6O7Q - chains C and D of the 4 polymer chains in the assembly; structure by X-ray diffraction, 2.00 A resolution.

# Chain C
Protein: Nitrogenase molybdenum-iron protein alpha chain
Source organism: Azotobacter vinelandii
Notes: EC 1.18.6.1
UniProtKB: P07328 (NIFD_AZOVI); residue numbers follow UniProt; this construct covers 1-492
Chain sequence (492 residues; each row starts with the number of its first residue):
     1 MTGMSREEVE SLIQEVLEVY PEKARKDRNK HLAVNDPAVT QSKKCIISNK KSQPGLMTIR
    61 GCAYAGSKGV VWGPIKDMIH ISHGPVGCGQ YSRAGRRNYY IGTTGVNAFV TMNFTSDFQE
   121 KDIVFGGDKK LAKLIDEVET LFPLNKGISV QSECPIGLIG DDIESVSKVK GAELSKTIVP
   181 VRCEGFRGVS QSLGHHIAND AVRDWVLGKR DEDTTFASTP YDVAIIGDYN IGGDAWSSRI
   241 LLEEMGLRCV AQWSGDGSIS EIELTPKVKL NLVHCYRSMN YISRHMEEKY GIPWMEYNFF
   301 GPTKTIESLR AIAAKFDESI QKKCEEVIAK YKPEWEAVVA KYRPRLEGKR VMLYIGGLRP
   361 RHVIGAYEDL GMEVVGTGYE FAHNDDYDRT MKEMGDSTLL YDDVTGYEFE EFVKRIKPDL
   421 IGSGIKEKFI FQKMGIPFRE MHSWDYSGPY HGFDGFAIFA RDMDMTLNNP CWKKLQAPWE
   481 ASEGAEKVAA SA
Disordered / not traced: 1-3, 38-40, 482-492
Curated features (UniProtKB/Swiss-Prot):
  - binding site ([8Fe-7S] cluster): Cys-62, Cys-88, Cys-154
  - binding site ([7Fe-Mo-9S-C-homocitryl] cluster): Cys-275, His-442
Ion coordination: fe(8)-S(7) cluster Fe: Cys-62, Cys-88, Cys-154 (shared with Cys-70(D), Cys-95(D), Cys-153(D) of chain D); Fe ion near Cys-275 (its only coordinating residue here)
Ligand contacts:
  - fe(8)-S(7) cluster (CLF): Cys-62, Tyr-64, Pro-85, Gly-87, Cys-88, Tyr-91, Glu-153, Cys-154, Gly-185
  - 3-hydroxy-3-carboxy-adipic acid (HCA): Ala-65, Gly-95, Arg-96, Gln-191, Gly-424, Ile-425, Lys-426, Glu-440, His-442
  - ICS (iron-sulfur-molybdenum cluster with interstitial carbon): Val-70, Arg-96, His-195, Tyr-229, Ile-231, Cys-275, Ser-278, Ile-355, Gly-356, Gly-357, Leu-358, Arg-359, Pro-360, Phe-381, Met-441, His-442

# Chain D
Protein: Nitrogenase molybdenum-iron protein beta chain
Source organism: Azotobacter vinelandii
Notes: EC 1.18.6.1
UniProtKB: P07329 (NIFK_AZOVI); numbering as in UniProt (aligned over 1-523)
Chain sequence (523 residues; row label = number of the first residue in the row):
     1 MSQQVDKIKA SYPLFLDQDY KDMLAKKRDG FEEKYPQDKI DEVFQWTTTK EYQELNFQRE
    61 ALTVNPAKAC QPLGAVLCAL GFEKTMPYVH GSQGCVAYFR SYFNRHFREP VSCVSDSMTE
   121 DAAVFGGQQN MKDGLQNCKA TYKPDMIAVS TTCMAEVIGD DLNAFINNSK KEGFIPDEFP
   181 VPFAHTPAFV GSHVTGWDNM FEGIARYFTL KSMDDKVVGS NKKINIVPGF ETYLGNFRVI
   241 KRMLSEMGVG YSLLSDPEEV LDTPADGQFR MYAGGTTQEE MKDAPNALNT VLLQPWHLEK
   301 TKKFVEGTWK HEVPKLNIPM GLDWTDEFLM KVSEISGQPI PASLTKERGR LVDMMTDSHT
   361 WLHGKRFALW GDPDFVMGLV KFLLELGCEP VHILCHNGNK RWKKAVDAIL AASPYGKNAT
   421 VYIGKDLWHL RSLVFTDKPD FMIGNSYGKF IQRDTLHKGK EFEVPLIRIG FPIFDRHHLH
   481 RSTTLGYEGA MQILTTLVNS ILERLDEETR GMQATDYNHD LVR
Disordered / not traced: 1
Differences from the reference sequence: engineered mutation Ala-188 (Ser in P07329)
Curated features (UniProtKB/Swiss-Prot):
  - binding site ([8Fe-7S] cluster): Cys-70, Cys-95, Cys-153
Ion coordination: fe(8)-S(7) cluster Fe: Cys-70, Cys-95, Cys-153 (shared with Cys-62(C), Cys-88(C), Cys-154(C) of chain C); Fe ion site 1: Arg-108, Glu-109 (shared with 2 residues of chain B); Fe ion site 2: Asp-353, Asp-357 (shared with 2 residues of chain B)
Ligand contacts: fe(8)-S(7) cluster (CLF): Cys-70, Pro-72, Ser-92, Gly-94, Cys-95, Tyr-98, Phe-99, Thr-152, Cys-153, Ala-188
What the authors report for this chain:
  - mutagenesis - S188A: unchanged growth in response to diazotrophic growth conditions
  - mutagenesis - S188A: decreased catalytic activity

# Chain C / chain D interface
Residue-residue contacts (195; chain C residue first):
  Val-19(C) / Ala-140(D)
  Tyr-20(C) / Thr-141(D)
  Pro-21(C) / Asn-137(D)
  Lys-23(C) / Asp-133(D)  salt bridge
  Ala-24(C) / Asn-137(D)
  Ser-52(C) / Gln-93(D)  hydrogen bond
  Ser-52(C) / Ser-117(D)
  Pro-54(C) / Ser-115(D)
  Pro-54(C) / Asp-116(D)
  Pro-54(C) / Asn-130(D)
  Pro-54(C) / Gly-134(D)
  Pro-54(C) / Asn-137(D)  hydrogen bond (backbone-side chain)
  Gly-55(C) / Ser-115(D)  hydrogen bond (backbone-backbone)
  Gly-55(C) / Asp-116(D)
  Gly-55(C) / Gly-134(D)
  Gly-55(C) / Cys-138(D)
  Gly-55(C) / Tyr-142(D)
  Leu-56(C) / Asn-137(D)
  Leu-56(C) / Thr-141(D)
  Leu-56(C) / Tyr-142(D)  hydrogen bond (backbone-side chain)
  Met-57(C) / Met-86(D)  hydrophobic
  Met-57(C) / Arg-100(D)
  Met-57(C) / Cys-113(D)
  Met-57(C) / Val-114(D)  hydrophobic
  Met-57(C) / Tyr-142(D)
  Thr-58(C) / Gln-93(D)
  Thr-58(C) / Arg-100(D)
  Arg-60(C) / Gln-93(D)
  Arg-60(C) / Ala-97(D)
  Gly-61(C) / Gln-93(D)
  Gly-61(C) / Gly-94(D)
  Cys-62(C) / Gly-94(D)
  Tyr-64(C) / Tyr-98(D)
  Ala-65(C) / Tyr-98(D)
  Lys-76(C) / Glu-32(D)  salt bridge
  Pro-85(C) / Ala-188(D)  hydrophobic
  Val-86(C) / Pro-66(D)  hydrophobic
  Val-86(C) / Ala-69(D)
  Gly-87(C) / Cys-70(D)
  Gln-90(C) / Pro-66(D)  hydrogen bond (side chain-backbone)
  Gln-90(C) / Lys-68(D)
  Gln-90(C) / Tyr-102(D)
  Gln-90(C) / Tyr-447(D)  hydrogen bond (backbone-side chain)
  Tyr-91(C) / Ala-69(D)
  Tyr-91(C) / Cys-70(D)  hydrogen bond
  Tyr-91(C) / Leu-73(D)
  Tyr-91(C) / Tyr-98(D)  hydrophobic
  Tyr-91(C) / Phe-99(D)  hydrophobic
  Tyr-91(C) / Tyr-102(D)  hydrophobic
  Tyr-91(C) / Arg-105(D)
  Ser-92(C) / Tyr-98(D)
  Arg-93(C) / Asn-65(D)  hydrogen bond
  Arg-93(C) / Tyr-447(D)
  Arg-93(C) / Phe-450(D)
  Gly-95(C) / Arg-105(D)
  Tyr-99(C) / Ser-11(D)
  Thr-103(C) / Ile-40(D)
  Thr-104(C) / Arg-453(D)
  Val-106(C) / Ile-40(D)
  Val-106(C) / Val-43(D)  hydrophobic
  Val-106(C) / Phe-44(D)  hydrophobic
  Asn-107(C) / Lys-34(D)
  Asn-107(C) / Ile-40(D)
  Met-112(C) / Val-64(D)  hydrophobic
  Met-112(C) / Asn-65(D)
  Met-112(C) / Trp-428(D)  hydrophobic
  Asn-113(C) / Thr-63(D)
  Asn-113(C) / Val-64(D)
  Asn-113(C) / Asn-65(D)  hydrogen bond (backbone-backbone)
  Asn-113(C) / Pro-66(D)
  Phe-114(C) / Thr-63(D)
  Phe-114(C) / Val-64(D)  hydrophobic
  Thr-115(C) / Leu-62(D)
  Thr-115(C) / Thr-63(D)  hydrogen bond (backbone-backbone)
  Ser-116(C) / Ala-61(D)
  Asp-117(C) / Thr-63(D)
  Asp-117(C) / Lys-68(D)  salt bridge
  Phe-118(C) / Phe-189(D)
  Gln-119(C) / Phe-189(D)
  Glu-120(C) / Phe-189(D)  hydrogen bond (backbone-backbone)
  Glu-120(C) / Val-190(D)
  Ile-123(C) / Phe-189(D)  hydrophobic
  Lys-130(C) / Ala-61(D)
  Lys-133(C) / Glu-60(D)  salt bridge
  Lys-133(C) / Ala-61(D)
  Leu-134(C) / Ala-61(D)
  Leu-134(C) / Leu-62(D)  hydrophobic
  Glu-137(C) / Arg-59(D)
  Glu-137(C) / Glu-60(D)  hydrogen bond (side chain-backbone)
  Glu-137(C) / Ala-61(D)  hydrogen bond (side chain-backbone)
  Glu-137(C) / Leu-62(D)  hydrogen bond (side chain-backbone)
  Val-138(C) / Leu-62(D)  hydrophobic
  Thr-140(C) / Trp-46(D)
  Leu-141(C) / Tyr-52(D)  hydrogen bond (backbone-side chain)
  Leu-141(C) / Asn-56(D)
  Leu-141(C) / Arg-59(D)
  Phe-142(C) / Trp-428(D)  hydrophobic
  Pro-143(C) / Trp-46(D)
  Leu-144(C) / Tyr-35(D)
  Leu-144(C) / Val-43(D)  hydrophobic
  Lys-146(C) / Glu-32(D)  hydrogen bond (side chain-backbone)
  Lys-146(C) / Glu-33(D)  hydrogen bond (side chain-backbone)
  Cys-154(C) / Ser-92(D)
  Cys-154(C) / Cys-153(D)  hydrophobic
  Cys-154(C) / Met-154(D)  hydrophobic
  Pro-155(C) / Cys-153(D)  hydrophobic
  Leu-158(C) / Ala-123(D)  hydrophobic
  Leu-158(C) / Met-154(D)  hydrophobic
  Leu-158(C) / Val-157(D)  hydrophobic
  Ile-159(C) / Val-157(D)  hydrophobic
  Phe-186(C) / Thr-119(D)  hydrogen bond (backbone-side chain)
  Phe-186(C) / Glu-120(D)  hydrogen bond (backbone-backbone)
  Phe-186(C) / Met-154(D)  hydrophobic
  Arg-187(C) / Glu-120(D)
  Gly-188(C) / Thr-119(D)  hydrogen bond (backbone-side chain)
  Gly-188(C) / Glu-120(D)  hydrogen bond (backbone-side chain)
  Val-189(C) / Gln-93(D)  hydrogen bond (backbone-side chain)
  Arg-210(C) / Glu-33(D)  salt bridge
  Gly-232(C) / Ser-11(D)
  Gly-232(C) / Phe-15(D)
  Gly-233(C) / Phe-15(D)
  Trp-236(C) / Phe-15(D)  hydrophobic
  Trp-236(C) / Tyr-20(D)
  Trp-236(C) / Met-23(D)
  Trp-236(C) / Leu-24(D)
  Ser-237(C) / Phe-15(D)
  Ser-237(C) / Tyr-20(D)
  Arg-239(C) / Met-23(D)
  Arg-239(C) / Lys-27(D)
  Arg-239(C) / Phe-31(D)
  Ile-240(C) / Asp-19(D)
  Ile-240(C) / Tyr-20(D)
  Ile-240(C) / Met-23(D)  hydrogen bond (backbone-side chain)
  Glu-243(C) / Met-23(D)
  Arg-248(C) / Phe-31(D)
  Cys-249(C) / Phe-31(D)
  Val-250(C) / Phe-31(D)
  Gln-252(C) / Lys-27(D)
  Asp-256(C) / Lys-27(D)  salt bridge
  Asp-256(C) / Glu-32(D)
  Ser-258(C) / Phe-31(D)
  Ser-258(C) / Glu-32(D)
  Ser-260(C) / Phe-31(D)  hydrogen bond (side chain-backbone)
  Ser-260(C) / Glu-32(D)  hydrogen bond (side chain-backbone)
  Ser-260(C) / Glu-33(D)
  Glu-261(C) / Lys-27(D)  salt bridge
  Glu-261(C) / Phe-31(D)
  Glu-261(C) / Glu-32(D)
  Leu-264(C) / Phe-31(D)
  Glu-334(C) / Ser-2(D)  hydrogen bond
  Glu-334(C) / Gln-3(D)  hydrogen bond (side chain-backbone)
  Ala-337(C) / Val-5(D)
  Val-338(C) / Val-5(D)  hydrophobic
  Lys-341(C) / Val-5(D)
  Tyr-342(C) / Ile-8(D)
  Gly-406(C) / Tyr-142(D)
  Tyr-407(C) / Thr-141(D)
  Tyr-407(C) / Tyr-142(D)  hydrogen bond (backbone-side chain)
  Glu-410(C) / Phe-269(D)
  Ile-425(C) / Asn-104(D)
  Lys-426(C) / Ala-97(D)
  Lys-426(C) / Arg-100(D)
  Lys-426(C) / Ser-101(D)
  Lys-426(C) / Asn-104(D)
  Phe-429(C) / Asn-104(D)
  Phe-429(C) / Arg-108(D)
  Phe-429(C) / Glu-109(D)
  Phe-429(C) / Pro-110(D)
  Ile-430(C) / Pro-110(D)  hydrophobic
  Ile-430(C) / Phe-269(D)  hydrophobic
  Lys-433(C) / Glu-109(D)  salt bridge
  Lys-433(C) / Pro-110(D)
  Lys-433(C) / Thr-263(D)  hydrogen bond (side chain-backbone)
  Lys-433(C) / Asp-266(D)
  Lys-433(C) / Gly-267(D)  hydrogen bond (backbone-backbone)
  Lys-433(C) / Gln-268(D)  hydrogen bond (backbone-backbone)
  Met-434(C) / Gly-267(D)
  Met-434(C) / Phe-269(D)
  Gly-448(C) / Ala-10(D)
  Gly-448(C) / Ser-11(D)  hydrogen bond (backbone-backbone)
  Pro-449(C) / Ser-11(D)
  Pro-449(C) / Phe-15(D)  hydrophobic
  Asp-454(C) / Ser-2(D)  hydrogen bond (side chain-backbone)
  Asp-454(C) / Gln-3(D)  hydrogen bond (backbone-side chain)
  Asp-454(C) / Leu-14(D)
  Asp-454(C) / Tyr-20(D)  hydrogen bond
  Ala-457(C) / Ile-8(D)
  Ile-458(C) / Gln-3(D)
  Ile-458(C) / Ile-8(D)  hydrophobic
  Ile-458(C) / Lys-9(D)
  Ile-458(C) / Ala-10(D)  hydrophobic
  Arg-461(C) / Ile-8(D)
  Leu-475(C) / Ala-265(D)
  Leu-475(C) / Asp-266(D)
  Leu-475(C) / Gly-267(D)
Also at the interface, not in a pair above, chain C (112 interface residues in all): Gln-53, Ile-59, Asp-77, Ile-81, Cys-88, Arg-97, Ile-101, Gly-105, Thr-111, Ser-190, Phe-216, Lys-330, Tyr-331, Thr-405, Gln-432
Also at the interface, not in a pair above, chain D (96 interface residues in all): Lys-39, Leu-55, Gln-58, Ala-67, Ser-112, Met-118, Gln-136, Ile-158, Pro-264, Met-271, His-396, Asp-454

# Summary
112 residues of chain C face 96 of chain D across their interface; the contacts include 35 hydrogen bonds and
8 salt bridges. Polar pairs include Lys-23(C)/Asp-133(D), Lys-76(C)/Glu-32(D) and Asp-117(C)/Lys-68(D). From
the paper: S188A of chain D reduces catalytic activity; S188A of chain D leaves growth in response to
diazotrophic growth conditions unchanged.
Here chain C is Nitrogenase molybdenum-iron protein alpha chain and chain D is Nitrogenase molybdenum-iron
protein beta chain, both from Azotobacter vinelandii. Entry 6O7Q (Nitrogenase MoFeP mutant S188A from
Azotobacter vinelandii in the dithionite reduced state after redox cycling) was determined by X-ray
diffraction (same publication as 6O7L, 6O7M, 6O7N, 6O7O, 6O7P, 6O7R and 6O7S).
